9J1K - chains k and Q of the 45 polymer chains in the assembly; structure by electron microscopy, 2.88 A resolution.

[Chain k]
Molecule: FtbK
Organism: Listeria monocytogenes
UniProt: A0A240EUI0 (A0A240EUI0_LISMN); residue numbers follow UniProt; this construct covers 1-272
Amino-acid sequence (272 residues; numbered 1 to 272; the number before each row is that of its first residue):
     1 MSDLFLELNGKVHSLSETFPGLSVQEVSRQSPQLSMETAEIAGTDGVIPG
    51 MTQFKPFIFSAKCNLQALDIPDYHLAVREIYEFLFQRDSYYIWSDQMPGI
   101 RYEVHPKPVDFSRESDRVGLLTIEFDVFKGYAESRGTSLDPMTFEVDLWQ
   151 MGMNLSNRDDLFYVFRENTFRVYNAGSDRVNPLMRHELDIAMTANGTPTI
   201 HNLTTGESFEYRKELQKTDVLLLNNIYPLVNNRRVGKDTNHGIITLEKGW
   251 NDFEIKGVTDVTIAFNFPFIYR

[Chain Q]
Molecule: FtbL
Organism: Listeria monocytogenes
UniProt: A0A239T448 (A0A239T448_LISMN); numbering as in UniProt (aligned over 1-378)
Amino-acid sequence (378 residues; each row starts with the number of its first residue):
     1 MDYVIIQSMDKEVEEILTDIDYGSFSYDYEKNTSRAISFTVNKTKQNAAI
    51 FDLVGNEAILTYQGQQFVIKKCTPKSIGGTISKQITAQHICYTVQDHVQY
   101 NVKSGRKKYSIQTVLEFALQDNVLGFSYEIQGSFPLVELEDLGNKNGLEL
   151 VNLCLEEFGAILFADNKKLYFYDEKSWYVRTEKQFRYLYNTEEVSVDTNT
   201 DNLKTEIKCYGKQKENADKLTGDNKYMAVVTYTSPNEAIYGKRMANAKSD
   251 DKITNNDDLLIFAKKQILDVPETALTIAYKGKEPVSERDVWYFIHEPMGF
   301 ETEVKVTKIKSSHPWSKKFQEIGFSNSRRDMVRIQTQIANQVKKASVDTN
   351 KINSFSSIAMNAYDSRILTEVVGVVDGD

[How chain k and chain Q interact]
Contacting residue pairs (25; chain k residue first):
  M51(k) with Y187(Q)
  P182(k) with Y189(Q)
  L183(k) with R186(Q); Y187(Q); L188(Q); Y189(Q)
  R185(k) with Y189(Q)
  I226(k) with Q184(Q); R186(Q); Y189(Q), hydrophobic
  Y227(k) with E182(Q); K183(Q); Q184(Q); E283(Q), hydrogen bond
  R234(k) with E182(Q); K183(Q); E283(Q), salt bridge
  V235(k) with E182(Q), hydrogen bond (backbone-side chain)
  G236(k) with E182(Q), hydrogen bond (backbone-side chain)
  K237(k) with E182(Q), hydrogen bond (backbone-side chain)
  H241(k) with Q184(Q); R186(Q), hydrogen bond (backbone-side chain); Y292(Q); I294(Q)
  I243(k) with R186(Q)
Other interface residues (no listed pair), chain k (15 interface residues in all): N225, N240, G242
Other interface residues (no listed pair), chain Q (11 interface residues in all): E301

[Overview]
Chain k and chain Q form an interface of 15 and 11 residues respectively, with 5 hydrogen bonds and 1 salt
bridge. Among the polar pairs are R234(k)-E283(Q), Y227(k)-E283(Q) and V235(k)-E182(Q).
Here chain k is FtbK and chain Q is FtbL, both from Listeria monocytogenes. Entry 9J1K (Tip region of monocin)
was determined by electron microscopy (same publication as 9J1J and 9J1L).
